PDB entry 3GD1 | X-ray diffraction, 3.50 A resolution | chain C

== Chain C ==
Molecule: Beta-arrestin-1
Organism: Bos taurus
Reference sequence: P17870 (ARRB1_BOVIN); residues 1-393 here = UniProt positions 1-393
Sequence (393 residues; row label = number of the first residue in the row):
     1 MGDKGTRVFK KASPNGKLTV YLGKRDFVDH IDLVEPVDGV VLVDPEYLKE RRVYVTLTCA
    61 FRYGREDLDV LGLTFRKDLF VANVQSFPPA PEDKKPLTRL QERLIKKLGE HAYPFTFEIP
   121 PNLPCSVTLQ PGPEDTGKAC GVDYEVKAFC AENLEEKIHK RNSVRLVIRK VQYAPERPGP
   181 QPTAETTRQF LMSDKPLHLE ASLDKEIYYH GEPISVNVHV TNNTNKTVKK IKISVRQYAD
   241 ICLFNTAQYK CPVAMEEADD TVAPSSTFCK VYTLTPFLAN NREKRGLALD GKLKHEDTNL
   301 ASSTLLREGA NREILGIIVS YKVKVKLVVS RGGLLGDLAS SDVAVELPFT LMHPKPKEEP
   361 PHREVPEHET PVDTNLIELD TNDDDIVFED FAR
Disordered / not traced: 1-2, 66-72, 91-93, 179-180, 332-338, 357-383
UniProt features mapped onto this chain:
  - motif: D385 to R393 ([DE]-X(1,2)-F-X-X-[FL]-X-X-X-R motif)
  - binding site (1D-myo-inositol hexakisphosphate): K250, M255, K324, K326
  - modified residue: Y47 (Phosphotyrosine)
  - mutagenesis: K157 (K157Q: Impairs InsP6-binding and oligomerization; when associated with Q-160 and Q-161), K160 (K160Q: Impairs InsP6-binding and oligomerization; when associated with Q-157 and Q-161), R161 (R161Q: Impairs InsP6-binding and oligomerization; when associated with Q-157 and Q-160), K232 (K232Q: Impairs InsP6-binding and oligomerization; when associated with Q-236, Q-250, Q-324 and Q-326), R236 (R236Q: Impairs InsP6-binding and oligomerization; when associated with Q-232, Q-250, Q-324 and Q-326), K250 (K250Q: Impairs InsP6-binding and oligomerization; when associated with Q-232, Q-236, Q-324 and Q-326), K324 (K324Q: Impairs InsP6-binding and oligomerization; when associated with Q-232, Q-236, Q-250 and Q-326), K326 (K326Q: Impairs InsP6-binding and oligomerization; when associated with Q-232, Q-236, Q-250 and Q-324), F391 (F391A: Abolishes interaction with AP2B1; no effect on interaction with CLTC)
Reported in the primary citation:
  - mutagenesis - L334A/L335A: abolished binding to Clathrin heavy chain 1
  - mutagenesis - L334A, L338F, L338I, L338V: decreased binding to Clathrin heavy chain 1
  - mutagenesis - L334I, L335I, D337A, S340A/S341A: unchanged binding to Clathrin heavy chain 1

== Summary ==
UniProt lists 4 residues binding 1D-myo-inositol hexakisphosphate and 9 mutagenesis sites. From the paper:
L334A, L338F and L338I, among others, reduce binding to Clathrin heavy chain 1; L334A/L335A abolish binding to
Clathrin heavy chain 1; 9 substitutions were tested in all.
Chain C is Beta-arrestin-1 (Bos taurus); the structure, Structure of an Arrestin/Clathrin complex reveals a
novel clathrin binding domain that modulates receptor trafficking, was determined by X-ray diffraction
together with 3GC3 from the same study.
